8HYL - chains A and B of the 4 polymer chains in the assembly; structure by X-ray diffraction, 2.00 A resolution.

# Chain A
Molecule: Vh-sarah
Organism: Mus musculus
Sequence (170 residues; numbered 1 to 170; the number before each row is that of its first residue):
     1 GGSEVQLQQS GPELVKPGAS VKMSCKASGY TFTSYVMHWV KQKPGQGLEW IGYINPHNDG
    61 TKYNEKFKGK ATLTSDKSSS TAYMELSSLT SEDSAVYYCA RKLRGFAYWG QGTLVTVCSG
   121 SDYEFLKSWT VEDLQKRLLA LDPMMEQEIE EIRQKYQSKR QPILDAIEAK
Not modelled in the structure: 1-3, 120-122
Disulfide bonds: Cys25-Cys99

# Chain B
Molecule: Vl-sarah
Organism: Mus musculus
Sequence (165 residues; numbered 1 to 165; the number before each row is that of its first residue):
     1 MDVLMTQTPL SLPVSLGDQA SISCRSSQSL LHSNRNTYLH WYLQKPGQSP KLLIYKVSNR
    61 FSGVPDRFSG SGSGTDFTLK INRVEAEDLG VYFCSQSTHV PLTFGAGTKL ELKRGSDYEF
   121 LKSWTVEDLQ KRLLALDPMM EQEIEEIRQK YQCKRQPILD AIEAK
Not modelled in the structure: 117-119
Disulfide bonds: Cys24-Cys94

# Chain A / chain B interface
Disulfides between the chains: Cys118(A)-Cys153(B)
Residue-residue contacts (87):
  Pro12(A) - Glu145(B)
  Pro12(A) - Gln149(B)
  Leu14(A) - Gln152(B)
  Leu14(A) - Cys153(B)  hydrophobic
  Gln42(A) - Gln44(B)  hydrogen bond
  Gln42(A) - Phe93(B)
  Gly47(A) - Phe93(B)
  Gly47(A) - Ala106(B)
  Leu48(A) - Phe93(B)  hydrophobic
  Leu48(A) - Phe104(B)
  Trp50(A) - Pro101(B)  hydrophobic
  Trp50(A) - Leu102(B)
  Lys62(A) - Val100(B)
  Asn64(A) - Pro101(B)
  Glu65(A) - Asp2(B)
  Lys66(A) - Asp2(B)  salt bridge
  Tyr98(A) - Gln44(B)  hydrogen bond
  Tyr98(A) - Gln48(B)
  Tyr98(A) - Ser49(B)
  Lys102(A) - Ser97(B)  hydrogen bond
  Lys102(A) - Leu102(B)
  Arg104(A) - His40(B)
  Arg104(A) - Tyr55(B)  hydrogen bond
  Arg104(A) - Phe61(B)
  Gly105(A) - Tyr42(B)
  Phe106(A) - Tyr42(B)  hydrogen bond (backbone-side chain)
  Phe106(A) - Leu52(B)
  Phe106(A) - Leu102(B)  hydrophobic
  Ala107(A) - Phe61(B)  hydrophobic
  Trp109(A) - Ser49(B)
  Trp109(A) - Pro50(B)  hydrogen bond (side chain-backbone)
  Gly110(A) - Ser49(B)  hydrogen bond (backbone-side chain)
  Gln111(A) - Ser49(B)
  Leu114(A) - Glu145(B)
  Leu114(A) - Gln149(B)
  Thr116(A) - Gln149(B)
  Thr116(A) - Cys153(B)
  Cys118(A) - Cys153(B)  disulfide
  Tyr123(A) - Pro157(B)
  Leu126(A) - Pro157(B)
  Leu126(A) - Ile158(B)
  Leu126(A) - Ala161(B)  hydrophobic
  Lys127(A) - Lys165(B)  hydrogen bond (backbone-side chain)
  Trp129(A) - Lys165(B)  hydrogen bond (backbone-side chain)
  Val131(A) - Lys165(B)
  Leu134(A) - Ile158(B)
  Leu134(A) - Ala161(B)  hydrophobic
  Leu134(A) - Ile162(B)  hydrophobic
  Gln135(A) - Ile162(B)
  Arg137(A) - Ile158(B)
  Leu138(A) - Arg155(B)
  Leu138(A) - Leu159(B)  hydrophobic
  Leu141(A) - Tyr151(B)
  Leu141(A) - Arg155(B)
  Leu141(A) - Ile158(B)  hydrophobic
  Asp142(A) - Arg155(B)  salt bridge
  Met144(A) - Tyr151(B)  hydrogen bond (backbone-side chain)
  Met145(A) - Ile147(B)  hydrophobic
  Met145(A) - Tyr151(B)  hydrophobic
  Met145(A) - Arg155(B)  hydrogen bond
  Glu148(A) - Ile147(B)
  Glu148(A) - Lys150(B)  salt bridge
  Glu148(A) - Tyr151(B)  hydrogen bond
  Ile149(A) - Ile147(B)  hydrophobic
  Ile152(A) - Met140(B)  hydrophobic
  Ile152(A) - Glu143(B)
  Ile152(A) - Ile144(B)  hydrophobic
  Ile152(A) - Ile147(B)  hydrophobic
  Lys155(A) - Glu143(B)  salt bridge
  Tyr156(A) - Leu136(B)  hydrophobic
  Tyr156(A) - Met139(B)  hydrogen bond (side chain-backbone)
  Tyr156(A) - Met140(B)  hydrophobic
  Tyr156(A) - Glu143(B)  hydrogen bond
  Arg160(A) - Leu133(B)
  Arg160(A) - Asp137(B)  salt bridge
  Arg160(A) - Met140(B)  hydrogen bond
  Pro162(A) - Leu121(B)
  Ile163(A) - Leu129(B)
  Ile163(A) - Arg132(B)
  Ile163(A) - Leu133(B)  hydrophobic
  Ala166(A) - Leu129(B)  hydrophobic
  Ile167(A) - Leu129(B)  hydrophobic
  Ile167(A) - Gln130(B)
  Ile167(A) - Leu133(B)  hydrophobic
  Lys170(A) - Lys122(B)  hydrogen bond (side chain-backbone)
  Lys170(A) - Trp124(B)  hydrogen bond (side chain-backbone)
  Lys170(A) - Leu129(B)
Other interface residues (no listed pair), chain A (55 interface residues in all): Glu13, His38, Val40, Gln46, Glu49, Thr130, Arg153, Lys159, Leu164
Other interface residues (no listed pair), chain B (48 interface residues in all): Lys51, Val126, Arg148, Lys154

# In short
The interface between chain A and chain B involves 55 residues on one side and 48 on the other, with 1
disulfide bond, 17 hydrogen bonds and 5 salt bridges. Polar pairs include Lys66(A)-Asp2(B),
Asp142(A)-Arg155(B) and Glu148(A)-Lys150(B).
Here chain A is Vh-sarah and chain B is Vl-sarah, both from Mus musculus. Entry 8HYL (Crystal structure of DO1
Fv-clasp fragment) was determined by X-ray diffraction.
